PDB entry 7KJG | X-ray diffraction, 1.30 A resolution | chain A

[Chain A]
Protein: epi-isozizaene synthase
From: Streptomyces coelicolor
Notes: EC 4.2.3.37
Reference sequence: A0A6M9XZI2 (A0A6M9XZI2_STRCH); residues 2-361 here = UniProt positions 2-361
Amino-acid sequence (382 residues; each row starts with the number of its first residue; numbers below 1 keep their minus sign (Met-20 is residue -20)):
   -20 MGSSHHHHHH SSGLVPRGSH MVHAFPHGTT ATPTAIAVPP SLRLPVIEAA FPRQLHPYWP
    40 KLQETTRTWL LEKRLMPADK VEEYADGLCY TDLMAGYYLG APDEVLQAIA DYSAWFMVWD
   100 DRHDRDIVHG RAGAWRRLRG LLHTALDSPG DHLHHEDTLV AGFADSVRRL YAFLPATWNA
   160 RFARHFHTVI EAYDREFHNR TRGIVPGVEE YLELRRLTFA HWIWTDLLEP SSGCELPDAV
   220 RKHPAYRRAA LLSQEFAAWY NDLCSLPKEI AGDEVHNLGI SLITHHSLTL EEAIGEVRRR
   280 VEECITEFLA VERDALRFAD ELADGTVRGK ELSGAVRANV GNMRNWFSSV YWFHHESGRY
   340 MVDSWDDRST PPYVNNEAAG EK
Unresolved in the structure: -20 to 15, 356-361
Sequence notes: expression tag (-20 to 1); engineered mutation Met96 (Phe in A0A6M9XZI2)
Ion coordination: Mg2+ site 1: Asp99 (together with pyrophosphate); Mg2+ site 2: Asn240, Ser244, Glu248 (together with pyrophosphate)
Residues lining bound ligands:
  - N-benzyl-N,N-diethylethanaminium (BTM): Leu72, Ser92, Phe95, Met96, Asp99, Tyr172, Thr197, Phe198, Trp203, Asn240, Trp325, Val329, Phe332, His333, Arg338, Tyr339
  - pyrophosphate (POP): Asp99, Arg194, Asn240, Ser244, Lys247, Glu248, Arg338, Tyr339
From the paper describing this entry:
  - binding site for pyrophosphate: Arg194, Lys247, Arg338, Tyr339
  - binding site for N-benzyl-N,N-diethylethanaminium: Phe95, Phe198

[Overview]
Chain A binds pyrophosphate and N-benzyl-N,N-diethylethanaminium. Asn240, Ser244 and Glu248 form the Mg2+ site
2. From the paper: a binding site for pyrophosphate at Arg194, Lys247 and Arg338 among others; a binding site
for N-benzyl-N,N-diethylethanaminium at Phe95 and Phe198.
Chain A is epi-isozizaene synthase (Streptomyces coelicolor); the structure, F96M epi-isozizaene synthase:
complex with 3 Mg2+ and BTAC, was determined by X-ray diffraction together with 7KJ8, 7KJ9, 7KJD, 7KJE and
7KJF from the same study.
